Entry 5BWK (X-ray diffraction, 6.00 A resolution (low resolution: residue-level contacts below are approximate; hydrogen-bond / salt-bridge calls are withheld)); this record covers chains M and C of the 24 polymer chains in the assembly.

# Chain M (and C)
Molecule: ATPase GET3
From: Saccharomyces cerevisiae (strain RM11-1a)
Notes: EC 3.6.-.-; chain C of this document is another copy of the same molecule, construct and numbering; everything in this record applies to it too
UniProtKB: B3LGZ3 (GET3_YEAS1); residues 2-354 here = UniProt positions 2-354
Sequence (373 residues; numbered -18 to 354; the number before each row is that of its first residue; numbers below 1 keep their minus sign (Met-18 is residue -18)):
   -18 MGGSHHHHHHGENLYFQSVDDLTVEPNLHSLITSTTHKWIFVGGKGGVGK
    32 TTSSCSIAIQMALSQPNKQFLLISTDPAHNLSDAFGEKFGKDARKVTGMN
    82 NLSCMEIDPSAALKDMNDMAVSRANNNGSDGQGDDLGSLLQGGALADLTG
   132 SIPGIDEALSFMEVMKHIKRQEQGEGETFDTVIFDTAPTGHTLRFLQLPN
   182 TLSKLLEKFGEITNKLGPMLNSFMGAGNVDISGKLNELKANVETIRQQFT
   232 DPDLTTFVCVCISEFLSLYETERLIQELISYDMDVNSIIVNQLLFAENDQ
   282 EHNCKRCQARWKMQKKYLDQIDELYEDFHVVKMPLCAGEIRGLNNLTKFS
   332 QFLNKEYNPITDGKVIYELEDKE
Not modelled in the structure: -18 to 4, 93-130, 207-211, 352-354
Construct notes: initiating methionine (-18); expression tag (-17 to 1)
Bound ions: Zn2+: Cys285 (shared with 2 residues of chain N)
Reported in the primary citation:
  - mutagenesis - D263A: decreased binding to Get4/5

# How chain M and chain C interact
Pairs across the interface - 8 pairs, chain M then chain C:
  Asn195(M) - Glu156(C)
  Pro199(M) - Glu156(C)
  Met200(M) - Lys76(C)
  Met200(M) - Asn81(C)
  Ile212(M) - Gly155(C)
  Ile212(M) - Glu156(C)
  Lys215(M) - Gln154(C)
  Lys215(M) - Glu156(C)
Other interface residues (no listed pair), chain M (6 interface residues in all): Gly198
Other interface residues (no listed pair), chain C (7 interface residues in all): Arg151, Gly157

# Summary
6 residues of chain M and 7 residues of chain C are in contact. The paper reports that D263A of chain M
reduces binding to Get4/5.
Chain M and chain C are both ATPase GET3 (Saccharomyces cerevisiae (strain RM11-1a)); the structure, 6.0 A
Crystal structure of a Get3-Get4-Get5 intermediate complex from S.cerevisiae, was determined by X-ray
diffraction (same publication as 5BW8).
